Entry 3HF9 (X-ray diffraction, 2.88 A resolution); this record covers chains B and C of the 28 polymer chains in the assembly.

== Chain B ==
Molecule: Proteasome (Alpha subunit) PrcA
From: Mycobacterium tuberculosis
Notes: EC 3.4.25.1
UniProtKB: O33244 (O33244_MYCTU); residues 10-248 here = UniProt positions 10-248
Chain sequence (240 residues; row label = number of the first residue in the row):
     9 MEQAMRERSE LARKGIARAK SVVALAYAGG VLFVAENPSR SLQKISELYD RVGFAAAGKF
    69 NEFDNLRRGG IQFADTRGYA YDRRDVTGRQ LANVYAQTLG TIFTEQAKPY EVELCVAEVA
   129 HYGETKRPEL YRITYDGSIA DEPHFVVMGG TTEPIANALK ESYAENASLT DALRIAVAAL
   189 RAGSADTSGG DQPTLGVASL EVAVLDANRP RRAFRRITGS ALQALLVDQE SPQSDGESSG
Disordered / not traced: 9, 191-204, 235-248
Differences from the reference sequence: initiating methionine (9)

== Chain C ==
Molecule: Proteasome (Beta subunit) PrcB
From: Mycobacterium tuberculosis
Notes: EC 3.4.25.1
UniProtKB: O33245 (O33245_MYCTU); residues 2-234 here correspond to UniProt positions 59-291 (UniProt number = residue number + 57)
Chain sequence (240 residues; numbered 1 to 240; the number before each row is that of its first residue):
     1 XTIVALKYPG GVVMAGDRRS TQGNMISGRD VRKVYITDDY TATGIAGTAA VAVEFARLYA
    61 VELEHYEKLE GVPLTFAGKI NRLAIMVRGN LAAAMQGLLA LPLLAGYDIH ASDPQSAGRI
   121 VSFDAAGGWN IEEEGYQAVG SGSLFAKSSM KKLYSQVTDG DSGLRVAVEA LYDAADDDSA
   181 TGGPDLVRGI FPTAVIIDAD GAVDVPESRI AELARAIIES RSGADTFGSD GGEKHHHHHH
Disordered / not traced: 94-98, 223-240
Differences from the reference sequence: insertion (1); expression tag (235-240)
Modified positions: OZT ((4S,5R)-5-methyl-2-oxo-1,3-oxazolidine-4-carboxylic acid) at position 1
Reported in the primary citation:
  - conformationally variable residues (helix shift, loop rearrangement, order/disorder transition): A46 to T48, A49 to F55, M95 to G97
  - contacts within the chain: S20-A49 (water-mediated contact)

== How chain B and chain C interact ==
Residue-residue contacts (23):
  E55(B) with K68(C)
  L56(B) with K68(C), hydrogen bond (backbone-side chain)
  Y57(B) with K68(C)
  D58(B) with E64(C)
  R75(B) with K68(C), hydrogen bond (side chain-backbone); L69(C), hydrogen bond (side chain-backbone)
  R76(B) with L69(C); E70(C), salt bridge
  I79(B) with H65(C); K68(C); L69(C), hydrophobic
  Q80(B) with H65(C)
  D83(B) with H65(C), salt bridge; K68(C), salt bridge
  G86(B) with R57(C)
  Y87(B) with E54(C); R57(C), hydrogen bond (backbone-side chain); L58(C)
  R91(B) with V61(C); E64(C), salt bridge
  R219(B) with E64(C), salt bridge
  R220(B) with E64(C), salt bridge; E67(C), salt bridge
Also at the interface, not in a pair above, chain B (16 interface residues in all): S54, Y89
Also at the interface, not in a pair above, chain C (11 interface residues in all): D39

== In short ==
The interface between chain B and chain C involves 16 residues on one side and 11 on the other, with 4
hydrogen bonds and 7 salt bridges. Among the polar pairs are R76(B)-E70(C), D83(B)-H65(C) and D83(B)-K68(C).
From the paper: conformational variability at A46(C), A49(C) and M95(C); contacts within the chain involving
A49(C) and S20(C).
Chain B is Proteasome (Alpha subunit) PrcA and chain C is Proteasome (Beta subunit) PrcB, both from
Mycobacterium tuberculosis; the structure, Crystal Structure of Mycobacterium Tuberculosis Proteasome
open-gate mutant modified by inhibitor GL1, was determined by X-ray diffraction together with 3H6F, 3H6I and
3HFA from the same study.
